Entry 8SEL (electron microscopy, 3.80 A resolution); this record covers chains L and P of the 20 polymer chains in the assembly.

[Chain L (and P)]
Name: Amyloid-beta protein 40
Source organism: Homo sapiens
Notes: chain P of this document is another copy of the same molecule, construct and numbering; everything in this record applies to it too
Reference sequence: P05067 (A4_HUMAN); residues 1-40 here correspond to UniProt positions 672-711 (UniProt number = residue number + 671)
Sequence (40 residues; each row starts with the number of its first residue):
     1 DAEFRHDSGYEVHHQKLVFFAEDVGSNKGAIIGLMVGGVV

[Chain L / chain P interface]
Residue-residue contacts - 96 pairs, chain L then chain P:
  Asp1(L) - Asp1(P)  hydrogen bond (side chain-backbone)
  Asp1(L) - Ala2(P)
  Ala2(L) - Ala2(P)
  Ala2(L) - Glu3(P)  hydrogen bond (backbone-backbone)
  Glu3(L) - Glu3(P)
  Phe4(L) - Glu3(P)  hydrogen bond (backbone-backbone)
  Phe4(L) - Phe4(P)  hydrophobic
  Phe4(L) - Arg5(P)  hydrogen bond (backbone-backbone)
  Arg5(L) - Arg5(P)
  His6(L) - Arg5(P)  hydrogen bond (backbone-backbone)
  His6(L) - His6(P)
  His6(L) - Asp7(P)  hydrogen bond (backbone-backbone)
  His6(L) - Ser8(P)
  Asp7(L) - Asp7(P)
  Ser8(L) - Ser8(P)  hydrogen bond (backbone-side chain)
  Gly9(L) - Asp7(P)
  Gly9(L) - Ser8(P)
  Gly9(L) - Gly9(P)
  Tyr10(L) - Gly9(P)  hydrogen bond (backbone-backbone)
  Tyr10(L) - Tyr10(P)
  Tyr10(L) - Glu11(P)  hydrogen bond (backbone-backbone)
  Tyr10(L) - Val36(P)  hydrophobic
  Tyr10(L) - Gly37(P)
  Tyr10(L) - Gly38(P)
  Glu11(L) - Glu11(P)
  Val12(L) - Glu11(P)  hydrogen bond (backbone-backbone)
  Val12(L) - Val12(P)
  Val12(L) - His13(P)  hydrogen bond (backbone-backbone)
  Val12(L) - Gln15(P)
  Val12(L) - Val36(P)  hydrophobic
  His13(L) - His13(P)
  His13(L) - His14(P)
  His13(L) - Gln15(P)
  His14(L) - His14(P)
  Gln15(L) - His14(P)  hydrogen bond (backbone-backbone)
  Gln15(L) - Gln15(P)  hydrogen bond
  Gln15(L) - Lys16(P)  hydrogen bond (backbone-backbone)
  Gln15(L) - Leu34(P)
  Lys16(L) - Lys16(P)
  Leu17(L) - Lys16(P)  hydrogen bond (backbone-backbone)
  Leu17(L) - Leu17(P)
  Leu17(L) - Val18(P)  hydrogen bond (backbone-backbone)
  Leu17(L) - Gly33(P)
  Val18(L) - Val18(P)
  Phe19(L) - Val18(P)  hydrogen bond (backbone-backbone)
  Phe19(L) - Phe19(P)  hydrophobic
  Phe19(L) - Phe20(P)  hydrogen bond (backbone-backbone)
  Phe19(L) - Ile31(P)  hydrophobic
  Phe19(L) - Ile32(P)
  Phe19(L) - Gly33(P)
  Phe20(L) - Phe20(P)  hydrophobic
  Phe20(L) - Glu22(P)
  Ala21(L) - Phe20(P)  hydrogen bond (backbone-backbone)
  Ala21(L) - Ala21(P)
  Ala21(L) - Glu22(P)  hydrogen bond (backbone-backbone)
  Glu22(L) - Glu22(P)
  Asp23(L) - Asp23(P)
  Val24(L) - Asp23(P)  hydrogen bond (backbone-backbone)
  Val24(L) - Val24(P)
  Val24(L) - Gly25(P)  hydrogen bond (backbone-backbone)
  Gly25(L) - Ser26(P)
  Ser26(L) - Ser26(P)
  Ser26(L) - Lys28(P)  hydrogen bond
  Asn27(L) - Ser26(P)  hydrogen bond (backbone-backbone)
  Asn27(L) - Asn27(P)  hydrogen bond
  Asn27(L) - Lys28(P)
  Asn27(L) - Gly29(P)
  Asn27(L) - Ala30(P)  hydrogen bond (side chain-backbone)
  Asn27(L) - Ile31(P)
  Lys28(L) - Lys28(P)
  Gly29(L) - Lys28(P)  hydrogen bond (backbone-backbone)
  Gly29(L) - Gly29(P)
  Gly29(L) - Ala30(P)  hydrogen bond (backbone-backbone)
  Ala30(L) - Ala30(P)
  Ile31(L) - Ala30(P)  hydrogen bond (backbone-backbone)
  Ile31(L) - Ile31(P)
  Ile31(L) - Ile32(P)  hydrogen bond (backbone-backbone)
  Ile32(L) - Ile32(P)
  Ile32(L) - Gly33(P)
  Gly33(L) - Ile32(P)  hydrogen bond (backbone-backbone)
  Gly33(L) - Gly33(P)  hydrogen bond (backbone-backbone)
  Leu34(L) - Gly33(P)  hydrogen bond (backbone-backbone)
  Leu34(L) - Leu34(P)
  Leu34(L) - Met35(P)  hydrogen bond (backbone-backbone)
  Met35(L) - Met35(P)
  Val36(L) - Met35(P)  hydrogen bond (backbone-backbone)
  Val36(L) - Val36(P)
  Val36(L) - Gly37(P)  hydrogen bond (backbone-backbone)
  Gly38(L) - Gly37(P)
  Gly38(L) - Gly38(P)
  Val39(L) - Met35(P)
  Val39(L) - Gly38(P)  hydrogen bond (backbone-backbone)
  Val39(L) - Val39(P)
  Val39(L) - Val40(P)  hydrogen bond (backbone-backbone)
  Val40(L) - Val39(P)
  Val40(L) - Val40(P)  hydrogen bond (backbone-backbone)
Also at the interface, not in a pair above, chain L (40 interface residues in all): Gly37

[Overview]
Chain L and chain P each contribute 40 residues to their interface; the contacts include 39 hydrogen bonds.
Polar pairs include Asp1(L)-Asp1(P), Ser8(L)-Ser8(P) and Gln15(L)-Gln15(P).
Both chains are Amyloid-beta protein 40 (Homo sapiens). Entry 8SEL (Type IIIb beta-amyloid 40 Filaments from
Down Syndrome) was determined by electron microscopy (same publication as 8SEH, 8SEI, 8SEJ and 8SEK).
